PDB entry 3L4M | X-ray diffraction, 2.02 A resolution | chains C and D of the 6 polymer chains in the assembly

# Chain C
Name: Methylamine dehydrogenase light chain
Source organism: Paracoccus denitrificans
Notes: EC 1.4.99.3; fragment: Beta chain of immature methylamine dehydrogenase (preMADH); engineered mutation(s): Trp57 is hydroxylated at C7
UniProtKB: P22619 (DHML_PARDE); residues 1-131 here correspond to UniProt positions 58-188 (UniProt number = residue number + 57)
Chain sequence (137 residues; numbered 1 to 137; the number before each row is that of its first residue):
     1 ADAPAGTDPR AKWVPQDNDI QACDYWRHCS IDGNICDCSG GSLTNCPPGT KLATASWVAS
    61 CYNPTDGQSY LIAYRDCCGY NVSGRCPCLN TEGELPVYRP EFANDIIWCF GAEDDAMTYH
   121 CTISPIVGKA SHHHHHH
Not modelled in the structure: 1-6, 132-137
Differences from the reference sequence: expression tag (132-137)
Modified / non-standard residues: Trp57 (7-hydroxy-l-tryptophan; 0AF)
UniProt features mapped onto this chain:
  - modified residue: Trp57 (Tryptophylquinone)
  - cross-link: Trp57 to Trp108 (Tryptophan tryptophylquinone (Trp-Trp))
Disulfides: Cys23-Cys88, Cys29-Cys61, Cys36-Cys121, Cys38-Cys86, Cys46-Cys77, Cys78-Cys109
From the paper describing this entry:
  - post-translational modification sites: Trp57

# Chain D
Name: Methylamine dehydrogenase heavy chain
Source organism: Paracoccus denitrificans
Notes: EC 1.4.99.3
UniProtKB: A1BB97 (A1BB97_PARDP); residues 1-386 here correspond to UniProt positions 32-417 (UniProt number = residue number + 31)
Chain sequence (386 residues; each row starts with the number of its first residue):
     1 QDAPEAETQA QETQGQAAAR AAAADLAAGQ DDEPRILEAP APDARRVYVN DPAHFAAVTQ
    61 QFVIDGEAGR VIGMIDGGFL PNPVVADDGS FIAHASTVFS RIARGERTDY VEVFDPVTLL
   121 PTADIELPDA PRFLVGTYPW MTSLTPDGKT LLFYQFSPAP AVGVVDLEGK AFKRMLDVPD
   181 CYHIFPTAPD TFFMHCRDGS LAKVAFGTEG TPEITHTEVF HPEDEFLINH PAYSQKAGRL
   241 VWPTYTGKIH QIDLSSGDAK FLPAVEALTE AERADGWRPG GWQQVAYHRA LDRIYLLVDQ
   301 RDEWRHKTAS RFVVVLDAKT GERLAKFEMG HEIDSINVSQ DEKPLLYALS TGDKTLYIHD
   361 AESGEELRSV NQLGHGPQVI TTADMG
Not modelled in the structure: 1-10
Disulfides: Cys181-Cys196

# Interface between chain C and chain D
Residue-residue contacts - 80 pairs, chain C then chain D:
  Pro9(C) - Arg305(D)  hydrogen bond (backbone-side chain)
  Pro9(C) - Thr308(D)
  Arg10(C) - Asp299(D)  salt bridge
  Arg10(C) - Gln300(D)
  Arg10(C) - Arg301(D)
  Arg10(C) - Asp302(D)  hydrogen bond (backbone-backbone)
  Arg10(C) - Arg305(D)
  Arg10(C) - Thr308(D)
  Arg10(C) - Ala309(D)  hydrogen bond (side chain-backbone)
  Arg10(C) - Arg311(D)
  Arg10(C) - Glu332(D)  salt bridge
  Ala11(C) - Arg305(D)
  Lys12(C) - Asp302(D)
  Trp13(C) - Arg305(D)
  Asp32(C) - Phe55(D)
  Gly79(C) - Ala103(D)
  Gly79(C) - Arg104(D)
  Tyr80(C) - Ala103(D)
  Asn81(C) - Ala56(D)
  Asn81(C) - Ala57(D)  hydrogen bond (side chain-backbone)
  Asn81(C) - Ala103(D)
  Val82(C) - His54(D)
  Val82(C) - Phe55(D)
  Val82(C) - Ala56(D)  hydrophobic
  Asn90(C) - Arg305(D)  hydrogen bond
  Thr91(C) - Trp304(D)  hydrogen bond (side chain-backbone)
  Thr91(C) - His306(D)
  Thr91(C) - Lys307(D)
  Glu92(C) - Trp304(D)
  Gly93(C) - Trp304(D)
  Glu94(C) - Tyr245(D)  hydrogen bond (backbone-side chain)
  Glu94(C) - Trp304(D)
  Glu94(C) - His306(D)  salt bridge
  Glu94(C) - Lys307(D)  salt bridge
  Leu95(C) - Phe226(D)  hydrophobic
  Leu95(C) - Tyr245(D)
  Pro96(C) - Leu227(D)
  Pro96(C) - Asn229(D)
  Pro96(C) - Tyr245(D)
  Val97(C) - Phe133(D)  hydrophobic
  Val97(C) - Tyr138(D)  hydrophobic
  Val97(C) - Tyr182(D)
  Val97(C) - His183(D)
  Val97(C) - Asn229(D)  hydrogen bond (backbone-side chain)
  Tyr98(C) - Tyr182(D)  hydrophobic
  Tyr98(C) - His195(D)
  Tyr98(C) - Arg197(D)
  Tyr98(C) - His221(D)
  Tyr98(C) - Glu225(D)  hydrogen bond (side chain-backbone)
  Tyr98(C) - Phe226(D)
  Tyr98(C) - Leu227(D)  hydrogen bond (side chain-backbone)
  Arg99(C) - Arg197(D)
  Arg99(C) - Glu223(D)
  Arg99(C) - Phe226(D)
  Pro100(C) - Phe156(D)  hydrophobic
  Pro100(C) - Tyr182(D)
  Glu101(C) - Arg197(D)  salt bridge
  Asn104(C) - Lys307(D)  hydrogen bond
  Asp105(C) - Val135(D)
  Asp105(C) - Gly136(D)  hydrogen bond (backbone-backbone)
  Asp105(C) - Tyr138(D)  hydrogen bond
  Asp105(C) - Asn229(D)  hydrogen bond
  Asp105(C) - Trp282(D)
  Asp105(C) - Lys307(D)  salt bridge
  Ile106(C) - Phe133(D)  hydrophobic
  Ile106(C) - Val135(D)  hydrophobic
  Ile107(C) - Phe55(D)  hydrophobic
  Ile107(C) - Phe79(D)  hydrophobic
  Ile107(C) - Leu80(D)  hydrophobic
  Ile107(C) - Leu134(D)  hydrogen bond (backbone-backbone)
  Trp108(C) - Phe156(D)  hydrophobic
  Phe110(C) - Phe156(D)  hydrophobic
  Phe110(C) - Ser157(D)
  Met117(C) - Phe79(D)
  Met117(C) - Arg107(D)
  Thr118(C) - Phe79(D)
  Thr118(C) - Phe99(D)
  Thr118(C) - Ala103(D)  hydrogen bond (side chain-backbone)
  Tyr119(C) - Phe55(D)  hydrophobic
  Tyr119(C) - Phe79(D)
Also at the interface, not in a pair above, chain C (33 interface residues in all): Gly33, Leu89
Also at the interface, not in a pair above, chain D (43 interface residues in all): Met141, Ser310

# In short
33 residues of chain C face 43 of chain D across their interface, with 16 hydrogen bonds and 6 salt bridges.
Polar contacts include Arg10(C)-Asp299(D), Arg10(C)-Glu332(D) and Glu94(C)-His306(D). The paper reports a
modification site at Trp57(C).
Here chain C is Methylamine dehydrogenase light chain and chain D is Methylamine dehydrogenase heavy chain,
both from Paracoccus denitrificans. Entry 3L4M (Crystal Structure of the MauG/pre-Methylamine Dehydrogenase
Complex) was determined by X-ray diffraction (same publication as 3L4O).
